1JTP - chains A and L; structure by X-ray diffraction, 1.90 A resolution.

# Chain A
Protein: Single-Domain Antibody
Source organism: Camelus dromedarius
Notes: fragment: vh domain fragment; antibody fragment or engineered binder
Chain sequence (148 residues; each row starts with the number of its first residue):
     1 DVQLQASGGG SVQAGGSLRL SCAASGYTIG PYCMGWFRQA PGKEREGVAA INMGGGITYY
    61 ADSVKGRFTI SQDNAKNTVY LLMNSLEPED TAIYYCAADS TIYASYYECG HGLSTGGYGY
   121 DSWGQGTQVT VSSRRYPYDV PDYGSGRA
Unresolved in the structure: 136-148
Cystine bridges: Cys22-Cys96, Cys33-Cys109
Ion coordination: Na+: Asp99, Gly119, Asp121

# Chain L
Protein: Lysozyme C
Source organism: Meleagris gallopavo
Notes: EC 3.2.1.17; fragment: enzyme
UniProt: P00703 (LYSC_MELGA); residues 1-129 here correspond to UniProt positions 19-147 (UniProt number = residue number + 18)
Chain sequence (129 residues; row label = number of the first residue in the row):
     1 KVYGRCELAA AMKRLGLDNY RGYSLGNWVC AAKFESNFNT HATNRNTDGS TDYGILQINS
    61 RWWCNDGRTP GSKNLCNIPC SALLSSDITA SVNCAKKIAS GGNGMNAWVA WRNRCKGTDV
   121 HAWIRGCRL
Cystine bridges: Cys6-Cys127, Cys30-Cys115, Cys64-Cys80, Cys76-Cys94
Ion coordination: Na+ site 1: Glu35 (together with formate); Na+ site 2: Ser60, Cys64, Ser72, Lys73

# Chain A / chain L interface
Contacting residue pairs (34; chain A residue first):
  Ile29(A) with Leu75(L), hydrophobic
  Tyr32(A) with Trp62(L)
  Gly54(A) with Asp48(L); Arg61(L), hydrogen bond (backbone-side chain)
  Gly55(A) with Arg61(L)
  Ile57(A) with Thr47(L); Asp48(L)
  Thr101(A) with Asn103(L), hydrogen bond
  Ile102(A) with Trp62(L), hydrophobic; Trp63(L); Ala107(L)
  Tyr103(A) with Trp63(L), hydrogen bond (backbone-side chain); Asn106(L); Ala107(L)
  Ala104(A) with Gln57(L); Ile58(L); Asn59(L), hydrogen bond (backbone-backbone); Trp63(L); Ile98(L), hydrophobic; Ala107(L), hydrogen bond (backbone-backbone); Trp108(L)
  Ser105(A) with Glu35(L), hydrogen bond; Asp52(L); Gln57(L)
  Tyr106(A) with Asn46(L); Thr47(L); Asp48(L); Ser50(L); Asp52(L), hydrogen bond (backbone-side chain); Asn59(L)
  Tyr107(A) with Val109(L), hydrophobic
  His111(A) with Arg112(L)
  Tyr118(A) with Arg112(L); Lys116(L)
Also at the interface, not in a pair above, chain A (18 interface residues in all): Gly30, Pro31, Met53, Ser100
Also at the interface, not in a pair above, chain L (22 interface residues in all): Lys73

# Overview
Chain A and chain L form an interface of 18 and 22 residues respectively, with 7 hydrogen bonds. Among the
polar pairs are Gly54(A)-Arg61(L), Thr101(A)-Asn103(L) and Tyr103(A)-Trp63(L). Asp99(A), Gly119(A) and
Asp121(A) form the Na+ site. Ser60(L), Cys64(L), Ser72(L) and Lys73(L) coordinate Na+ site 2.
Here chain A is Single-Domain Antibody (Camelus dromedarius) and chain L is Lysozyme C (Meleagris gallopavo).
Entry 1JTP (Degenerate interfaces in antigen-antibody complexes) was determined by X-ray diffraction together
with 1JTT and 1JTO from the same study.
